PDB entry 9CRQ | electron microscopy, 3.07 A resolution | chains K and L of the 12 polymer chains in the assembly

[Chain K (and L)]
Protein: CRISPR type I-A cluster 2/Apern-associated protein Csa5-2
From: Saccharolobus solfataricus P2
Notes: chain L of this document is another copy of the same molecule, construct and numbering; everything in this record applies to it too
UniProtKB: Q97Y90 (CSA5B_SACS2); numbering as in UniProt (aligned over 1-150)
Chain sequence (150 residues; numbered 1 to 150; the number before each row is that of its first residue):
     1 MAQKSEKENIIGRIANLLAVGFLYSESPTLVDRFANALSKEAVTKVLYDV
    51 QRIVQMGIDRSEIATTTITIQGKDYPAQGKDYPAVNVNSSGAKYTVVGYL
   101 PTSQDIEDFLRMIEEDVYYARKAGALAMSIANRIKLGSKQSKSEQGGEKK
Not modelled in the structure: 1-5, 71-78, 145-150 (chain L: 1-4, 71-78, 146-150)

[Interface between chain K and chain L]
Pairs across the interface (12; chain K residue first):
  Asp32(K) with Tyr48(L)
  Tyr118(K) with Lys40(L); Glu41(L); Glu114(L)
  Arg121(K) with Glu41(L), salt bridge
  Lys122(K) with Glu114(L), salt bridge
  Met128(K) with Tyr48(L), hydrophobic
  Ser129(K) with Ser103(L), hydrogen bond
  Arg133(K) with Thr102(L)
  Leu136(K) with Ile58(L), hydrophobic
  Lys139(K) with Asp59(L), salt bridge
  Gln140(K) with Thr65(L)
Also at the interface, not in a pair above, chain K (14 interface residues in all): Ala125, Leu126, Ile130, Asn132
Also at the interface, not in a pair above, chain L (13 interface residues in all): Thr44, Gln51, Gln55, Glu107

[Overview]
Chain K and chain L form an interface of 14 and 13 residues respectively; the contacts include 1 hydrogen bond
and 3 salt bridges. Polar pairs include Arg121(K)-Glu41(L), Lys122(K)-Glu114(L) and Lys139(K)-Asp59(L).
Chain K and chain L are both CRISPR type I-A cluster 2/Apern-associated protein Csa5-2 (Saccharolobus
solfataricus P2); the structure, Post-targeting aCascade Type IA CRISPR-Cas Surveillance Complexes, was
determined by electron microscopy.
